1M4A - chain A; structure by X-ray diffraction, 2.18 A resolution.

Chain A:
Molecule: interleukin-2
From: Homo sapiens
Reference sequence: P60568 (IL2_HUMAN); residues 1-133 here correspond to UniProt positions 21-153 (UniProt number = residue number + 20)
Chain sequence (133 residues; each row starts with the number of its first residue):
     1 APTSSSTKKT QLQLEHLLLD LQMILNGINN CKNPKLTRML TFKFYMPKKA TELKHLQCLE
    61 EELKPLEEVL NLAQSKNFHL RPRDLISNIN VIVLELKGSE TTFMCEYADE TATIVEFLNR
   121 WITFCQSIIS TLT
Not modelled in the structure: 1-6, 74-79, 97-102, 133
Construct notes: engineered mutation Cys-31 (Tyr51 in P60568)
Covalently attached groups: (1H-indol-3-yl)-(2-mercapto-ethoxyimino)-acetic acid (MPE) linked to Cys-31
Small-molecule neighbours: MPE ((1H-indol-3-yl)-(2-mercapto-ethoxyimino)-acetic acid): Ile-28, Lys-35, Leu-36, Met-39, Phe-42, Val-69, Leu-72, Ala-73
Swiss-Prot annotation at these positions:
  - glycosylation: Thr-3 (O-linked (GalNAc...) threonine)
What the authors report for this chain:
  - binding site for MPE: Lys-35, Leu-72, Ala-73
  - conformationally variable residues (side-chain flip): Phe-42
  - mutagenesis - Y45C, L72C: decreased binding to IL-2Ralpha

Summary:
Compound MPE is covalently linked to Cys-31. The paper reports a binding site for MPE at Lys-35, Leu-72 and
Ala-73; Y45C and L72C reduce binding to IL-2Ralpha.
Chain A is interleukin-2 (Homo sapiens); the structure, Crystal Structure of Human Interleukin-2 Y31C
Covalently Modified at C31 with (1H-Indol-3-yl)-(2-mercapto-ethoxyimino)-acetic acid, was determined by X-ray
diffraction, deposited together with 1M47, 1M48, 1M49, 1M4B and 1M4C.
